PDB entry 8RSA | X-ray diffraction, 1.80 A resolution | chains A and B

# Chain A (and B)
Protein: Ribonuclease A
Source organism: Bos taurus
Notes: EC 3.1.27.5; chain B of this document is another copy of the same molecule, construct and numbering; everything in this record applies to it too
Reference sequence: P61823 (RNAS1_BOVIN); residues 1-124 here correspond to UniProt positions 27-150 (UniProt number = residue number + 26)
Amino-acid sequence (124 residues; row label = number of the first residue in the row):
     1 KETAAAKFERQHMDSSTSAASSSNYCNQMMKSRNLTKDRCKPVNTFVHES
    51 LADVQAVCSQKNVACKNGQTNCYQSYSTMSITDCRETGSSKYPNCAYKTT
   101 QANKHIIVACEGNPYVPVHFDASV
UniProt features mapped onto this chain:
  - active site: His12 (Proton acceptor), His119 (Proton donor)
  - binding site (substrate): Lys7, Arg10, Lys41 to Thr45, Lys66, Arg85
  - glycosylation: Lys1 (N-linked (Glc) (glycation) lysine), Lys7 (N-linked (Glc) (glycation) lysine), Asn34 (N-linked (GlcNAc...) asparagine), Lys37 (N-linked (Glc) (glycation) lysine), Lys41 (N-linked (Glc) (glycation) lysine)
Disulfides: Cys26-Cys84, Cys40-Cys95, Cys58-Cys110, Cys65-Cys72
Covalent attachments: 3'-deoxy-3'-acetamido-thymidine (ADT) linked to His12
Ligand contacts: 3'-deoxy-3'-acetamido-thymidine (ADT): Gln11, Asn44, Cys65, Lys66, Asn67, Cys72, Ala109, His119, Phe120, Asp121

# Chain A / chain B interface
Contacting residue pairs - 37 pairs, chain A then chain B:
  Pro42(A) with Cys65(B); Lys66(B); Gly68(B)
  Val43(A) with Lys66(B)
  Asn62(A) with Gly88(B), hydrogen bond (backbone-backbone)
  Val63(A) with Arg85(B); Glu86(B); Gly88(B)
  Ala64(A) with Arg85(B), hydrogen bond (backbone-side chain); Glu86(B), hydrogen bond (backbone-backbone)
  Cys65(A) with Pro42(B); Arg85(B)
  Lys66(A) with Pro42(B); Arg85(B)
  Gln74(A) with Lys98(B)
  Asp83(A) with Val124(B)
  Arg85(A) with Ala64(B), hydrogen bond (side chain-backbone); Cys65(B); Lys66(B); Ile107(B); Asp121(B), salt bridge; Ala122(B)
  Glu86(A) with Val63(B); Ala64(B), hydrogen bond (backbone-backbone)
  Gly88(A) with Asn62(B), hydrogen bond (backbone-backbone); Val63(B)
  Lys98(A) with Lys61(B); Gln74(B)
  Thr100(A) with Val124(B)
  Lys104(A) with Lys104(B); Ser123(B); Val124(B), hydrogen bond (side chain-backbone)
  Ile107(A) with Arg85(B)
  Asp121(A) with Arg85(B), salt bridge
  Ala122(A) with Arg85(B)
  Val124(A) with Thr100(B); Lys104(B), hydrogen bond (backbone-side chain)
Also at the interface, not in a pair above, chain A (23 interface residues in all): Lys61, Gly68, Thr87, Ser123
Also at the interface, not in a pair above, chain B (24 interface residues in all): Val43, Asn67, Asp83, Thr87

# In short
23 residues of chain A face 24 of chain B across their interface; the contacts include 8 hydrogen bonds and 2
salt bridges. Among the polar pairs are Arg85(A)-Asp121(B), Ala64(A)-Arg85(B) and Lys104(A)-Val124(B).
3'-deoxy-3'-acetamido-thymidine is covalently linked to His12(A).
Both chains are Ribonuclease A (Bos taurus). Entry 8RSA (Crystal structure of two covalent nucleoside
derivatives of ribonuclease A) was determined by X-ray diffraction together with 9RSA from the same study.
